Entry 7RMI (electron microscopy, 3.20 A resolution); this record covers chains A and N of the 6 polymer chains in the assembly.

[Chain A]
Protein: Guanine nucleotide-binding protein G(s) subunit alpha isoforms short, with certain residues mutated to match Guanine nucleotide-binding protein G(q) subunit
Organism: Homo sapiens
UniProtKB: P63092 (GNAS2_HUMAN); the construct has insertions or renumbered stretches relative to UniProt, so the offset changes along the chain: 26-56 = UniProt 26-56; 188-195 = UniProt 57-64; 204-253 = UniProt 204-253; 264-394 = UniProt 264-394
Sequence (229 residues; numbered 25 to 394; 141 numbers in that range are skipped by the numbering (no residue carries them; nothing is unmodelled there); the number before each row is that of its first residue):
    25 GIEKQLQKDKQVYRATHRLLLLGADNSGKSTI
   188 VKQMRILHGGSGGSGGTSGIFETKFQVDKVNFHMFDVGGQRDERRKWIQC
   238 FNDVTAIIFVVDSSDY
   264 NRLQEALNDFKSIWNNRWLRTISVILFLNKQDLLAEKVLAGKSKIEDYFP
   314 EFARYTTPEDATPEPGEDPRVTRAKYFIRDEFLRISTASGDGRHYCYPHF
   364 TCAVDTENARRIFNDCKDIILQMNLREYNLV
Unresolved in the structure: 188-206, 304-310, 322-330
Construct notes: expression tag (25); engineered mutation D49 (Gly in P63092), N50 (Glu in P63092), D249 (Ala in P63092), D252 (Ser in P63092), D272 (Leu in P63092), A372 (Ile in P63092), I375 (Val in P63092), K380 (Arg in P63092), L384 (Gln in P63092), Q385 (Arg in P63092), N387 (His in P63092), E390 (Gln in P63092), N392 (Glu in P63092), V394 (Leu in P63092); linker (196-203)

[Chain N]
Protein: Nanobody 35
Organism: Lama glama
Notes: antibody fragment or engineered binder
Sequence (142 residues; row label = number of the first residue in the row):
     1 QVQLQESGGGLVQPGGSLRLSCAASGFTFSNYKMNWVRQAPGKGLEWVSD
    51 ISQSGASISYTGSVKGRFTISRDNAKNTLYLQMNSLKPEDTAVYYCARCP
   101 APFTRDCFDVTSTTYAYRGQGTQVTVSSGSEDQVDPRLIDGK
Unresolved in the structure: 9-17, 105-106, 127-142
Cystine bridges: C22-C96, C99-C107

[Chain A / chain N interface]
Residue-residue contacts (21; chain A residue first):
  D229(A) - D109(N)
  D229(A) - S112(N)  hydrogen bond
  D229(A) - T113(N)  hydrogen bond (side chain-backbone)
  E230(A) - D109(N)
  E230(A) - T114(N)
  R231(A) - F108(N)
  R231(A) - D109(N)  hydrogen bond (backbone-side chain)
  R232(A) - P100(N)
  R232(A) - F108(N)
  R232(A) - D109(N)  salt bridge
  R232(A) - Y115(N)
  I235(A) - F108(N)  hydrophobic
  Q267(A) - W47(N)
  Q267(A) - T61(N)
  N271(A) - W47(N)
  S275(A) - C107(N)  hydrogen bond (side chain-backbone)
  S275(A) - F108(N)
  N279(A) - F108(N)
  Y311(A) - G62(N)
  Y311(A) - S63(N)
  P313(A) - G62(N)
Other interface residues (no listed pair), chain A (15 interface residues in all): R228, E268, I276, L282
Other interface residues (no listed pair), chain N (15 interface residues in all): L45, E46, Y117

[Overview]
Chain A and chain N each contribute 15 residues to their interface; the contacts include 4 hydrogen bonds and
1 salt bridge. Polar contacts include R232(A)-D109(N), D229(A)-S112(N) and D229(A)-T113(N).
Here chain A is Guanine nucleotide-binding protein G(s) subunit alpha isoforms short, with certain residues
mutated to match Guanine nucleotide-binding protein G(q) subunit (Homo sapiens) and chain N is Nanobody 35
(Lama glama). Entry 7RMI (SP6-11 biased agonist bound to active human neurokinin 1 receptor in complex with
miniGs/q70) was determined by electron microscopy, deposited together with 7RMG and 7RMH.
